3D1E - chains A and B of the 3 polymer chains in the assembly; structure by X-ray diffraction, 1.90 A resolution.

Chain A (and B):
Molecule: DNA polymerase III subunit beta
Organism: Escherichia coli
Notes: EC 2.7.7.7; chain B of this document is another copy of the same molecule, construct and numbering; everything in this record applies to it too
Reference sequence: P0A988 (DPO3B_ECOLI); numbering as in UniProt (aligned over 1-366)
Amino-acid sequence (366 residues; each row starts with the number of its first residue):
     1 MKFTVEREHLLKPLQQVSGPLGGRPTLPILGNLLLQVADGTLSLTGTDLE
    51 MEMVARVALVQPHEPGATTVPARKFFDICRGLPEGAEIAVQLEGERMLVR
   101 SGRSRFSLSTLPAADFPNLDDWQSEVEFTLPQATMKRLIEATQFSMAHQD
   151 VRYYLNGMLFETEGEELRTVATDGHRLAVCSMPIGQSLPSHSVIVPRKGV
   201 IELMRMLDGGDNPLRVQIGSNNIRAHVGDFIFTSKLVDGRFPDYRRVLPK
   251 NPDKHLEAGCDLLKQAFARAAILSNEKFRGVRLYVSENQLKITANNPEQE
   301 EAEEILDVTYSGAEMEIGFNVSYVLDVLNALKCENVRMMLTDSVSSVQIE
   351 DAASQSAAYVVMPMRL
UniProt features mapped onto this chain:
  - binding site (DNA): Arg24, Arg73, Gln149, Tyr153, Tyr154

Chain A / chain B interface:
Contacting residue pairs (72):
  Pro71(A) - Glu300(B)
  Lys74(A) - Ile272(B)
  Lys74(A) - Leu273(B)
  Lys74(A) - Asn296(B)
  Lys74(A) - Glu298(B)  salt bridge
  Lys74(A) - Glu300(B)  salt bridge
  Asp77(A) - Ile272(B)
  Ile78(A) - Ile272(B)
  Gly81(A) - Gln265(B)
  Gly81(A) - Arg269(B)  hydrogen bond (backbone-side chain)
  Leu82(A) - Arg269(B)
  Pro83(A) - Arg269(B)
  Arg96(A) - Gln299(B)  hydrogen bond (side chain-backbone)
  Arg96(A) - Glu300(B)
  Arg96(A) - Glu301(B)
  Arg103(A) - Gln289(B)
  Arg103(A) - Glu303(B)
  Arg103(A) - Glu304(B)
  Arg103(A) - Ile305(B)  hydrogen bond (backbone-backbone)
  Arg103(A) - Leu306(B)
  Arg103(A) - Asp307(B)  salt bridge
  Ser104(A) - Arg269(B)
  Ser104(A) - Glu303(B)
  Ser104(A) - Glu304(B)  hydrogen bond
  Arg105(A) - Ala302(B)
  Arg105(A) - Glu303(B)  hydrogen bond (backbone-backbone)
  Phe106(A) - Arg269(B)
  Phe106(A) - Glu301(B)
  Phe106(A) - Ala302(B)  hydrophobic
  Phe106(A) - Glu304(B)
  Ser107(A) - Leu273(B)
  Ser107(A) - Glu300(B)
  Ser107(A) - Glu301(B)  hydrogen bond (backbone-backbone)
  Leu108(A) - Leu273(B)  hydrophobic
  Leu108(A) - Glu300(B)
  Ser109(A) - Glu300(B)  hydrogen bond (backbone-side chain)
  Arg269(A) - Gly81(B)  hydrogen bond (side chain-backbone)
  Arg269(A) - Leu82(B)
  Arg269(A) - Pro83(B)
  Arg269(A) - Ser104(B)
  Arg269(A) - Phe106(B)
  Ile272(A) - Lys74(B)
  Ile272(A) - Asp77(B)
  Ile272(A) - Ile78(B)
  Leu273(A) - Lys74(B)
  Leu273(A) - Ser107(B)
  Leu273(A) - Leu108(B)  hydrophobic
  Asn296(A) - Lys74(B)
  Glu298(A) - Lys74(B)  salt bridge
  Glu298(A) - Arg96(B)  hydrogen bond (backbone-side chain)
  Glu298(A) - Ser109(B)  hydrogen bond (backbone-side chain)
  Gln299(A) - Arg96(B)  hydrogen bond (backbone-side chain)
  Glu300(A) - Pro71(B)
  Glu300(A) - Lys74(B)  salt bridge
  Glu300(A) - Arg96(B)
  Glu300(A) - Ser107(B)
  Glu300(A) - Leu108(B)
  Glu300(A) - Ser109(B)  hydrogen bond (side chain-backbone)
  Glu301(A) - Arg105(B)
  Glu301(A) - Phe106(B)
  Glu301(A) - Ser107(B)  hydrogen bond (backbone-backbone)
  Ala302(A) - Arg105(B)
  Ala302(A) - Phe106(B)  hydrophobic
  Glu303(A) - Arg103(B)
  Glu303(A) - Ser104(B)
  Glu303(A) - Arg105(B)  hydrogen bond (backbone-backbone)
  Glu304(A) - Arg103(B)
  Glu304(A) - Ser104(B)  hydrogen bond
  Glu304(A) - Phe106(B)
  Ile305(A) - Arg103(B)  hydrogen bond (backbone-backbone)
  Leu306(A) - Arg103(B)
  Asp307(A) - Arg103(B)  salt bridge
Also at the interface, not in a pair above, chain A (31 interface residues in all): Gln265, Gln289
Also at the interface, not in a pair above, chain B (32 interface residues in all): Glu276

In short:
31 residues of chain A and 32 residues of chain B are in contact, with 16 hydrogen bonds and 6 salt bridges.
Among the polar pairs are Lys74(A)-Glu298(B), Lys74(A)-Glu300(B) and Arg103(A)-Asp307(B). UniProt lists 5
DNA-binding residues on chain A.
Chain A and chain B are both DNA polymerase III subunit beta (Escherichia coli); the structure, Crystal
structure of E. coli sliding clamp (beta) bound to a polymerase II peptide, was determined by X-ray
diffraction, deposited together with 3D1F and 3D1G.
